PDB entry 3ZNS | X-ray diffraction, 2.45 A resolution | chain A

== Chain A ==
Molecule: Histone deacetylase 7
Source organism: Homo sapiens
Notes: EC 3.5.1.98; fragment: catalytic domain
Reference sequence: Q8WUI4 (HDAC7_HUMAN); residues 482-903 here = UniProt positions 482-903
Amino-acid sequence (423 residues; numbered 481 to 903; the number before each row is that of its first residue):
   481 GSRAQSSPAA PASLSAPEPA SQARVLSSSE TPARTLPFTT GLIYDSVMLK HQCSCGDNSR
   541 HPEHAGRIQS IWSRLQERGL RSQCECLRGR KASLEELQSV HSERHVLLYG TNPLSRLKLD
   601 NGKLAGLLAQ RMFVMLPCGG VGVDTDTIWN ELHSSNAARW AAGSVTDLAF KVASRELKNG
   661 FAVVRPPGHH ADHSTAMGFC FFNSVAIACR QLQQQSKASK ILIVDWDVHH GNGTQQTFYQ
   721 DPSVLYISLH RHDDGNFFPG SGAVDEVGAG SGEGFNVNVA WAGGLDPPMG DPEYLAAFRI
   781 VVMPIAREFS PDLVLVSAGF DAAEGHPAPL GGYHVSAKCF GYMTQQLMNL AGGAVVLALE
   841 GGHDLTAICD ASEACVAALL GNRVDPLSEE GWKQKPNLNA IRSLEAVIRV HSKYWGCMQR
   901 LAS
Not modelled in the structure: 481-515, 596-613, 902-903
Construct notes: expression tag (481)
Curated features (UniProtKB/Swiss-Prot):
  - active site: His670
  - binding site (Zn(2+)): Cys533, Cys535, His541, Cys618
  - site: His843 (Contributes to catalysis)
  - modified residue (Phosphoserine): Ser486, Ser487, Ser507, Ser595
Ion coordination: Zn2+ site 1: Cys533, Cys535, His541, Cys618; K+ site 1: Asp705, Asp707, His709, Ser728, Leu729; Zn2+ site 2: Asp707, His709, Asp801; K+ site 2: Phe718, Asp721, Val724, Phe755
Residues lining bound ligands: NU7 (N-{[1-methyl-4-(4-phenyl-1,3-thiazol-2-yl)piperidin-4-yl]methyl}-3-[5-(trifluoromethyl)-1,2,4-oxadiazol-3-yl]benzamide): Pro542, Glu543, Arg547, Asp626, Pro667, His669, His670, Gly678, Phe679, Cys680, Asp707, His709, Phe738, Asp801, Pro809, Leu810, Glu840, Gly841, Gly842, His843

== In short ==
Ligands of chain A: compound NU7. Asp707, His709 and Asp801 form the Zn2+ site 2. Cys533, Cys535, His541 and
Cys618 form the Zn2+ site 1. Curated annotation (UniProt) lists active-site residue His670 and 4 Zn2+-binding
residues.
Chain A is Histone deacetylase 7 (Homo sapiens); the structure, HDAC7 bound with TFMO inhibitor tmp942, was
determined by X-ray diffraction together with 3ZNR from the same study.
